5WPJ - chains A and B; structure by X-ray diffraction, 2.00 A resolution.

== Chain A (and B) ==
Molecule: 3-hydroxy-3-methylglutaryl coenzyme A reductase
Source organism: Streptococcus pneumoniae
Notes: EC 1.1.1.34; chain B of this document is another copy of the same molecule, construct and numbering; everything in this record applies to it too
Reference sequence: A0A0D6J7E8 (A0A0D6J7E8_STREE); residue numbers follow UniProt; this construct covers 1-424
Amino-acid sequence (426 residues; numbered -1 to 424; the number before each row is that of its first residue; numbers below 1 keep their minus sign (Gly-1 is residue -1)):
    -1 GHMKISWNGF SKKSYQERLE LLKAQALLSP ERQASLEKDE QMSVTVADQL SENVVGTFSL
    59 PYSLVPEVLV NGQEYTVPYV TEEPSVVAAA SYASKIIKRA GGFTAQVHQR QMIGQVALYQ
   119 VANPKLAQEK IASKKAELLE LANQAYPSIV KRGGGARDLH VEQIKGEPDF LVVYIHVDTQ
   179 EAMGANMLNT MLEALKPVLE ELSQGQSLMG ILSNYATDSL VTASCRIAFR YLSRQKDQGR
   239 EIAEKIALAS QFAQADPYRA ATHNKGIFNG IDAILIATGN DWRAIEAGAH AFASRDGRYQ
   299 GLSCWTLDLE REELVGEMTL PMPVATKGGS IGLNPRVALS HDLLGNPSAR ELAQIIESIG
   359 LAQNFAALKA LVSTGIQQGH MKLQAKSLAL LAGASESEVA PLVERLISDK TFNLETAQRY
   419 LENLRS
Disordered / not traced: -1 to 2, 372-424 (chain B: -1 to 10)
Sequence notes: expression tag (-1 to 0); conflict Glu355 (Val in A0A0D6J7E8)
Ligand contacts: NADPH (NDP; NADPH dihydro-nicotinamide-adenine-dinucleotide phosphate): Tyr144, Ser146, Ile147, Arg150, Thr177, Gln178, Glu179, Ala180, Met181, Gly182, Ala183, Asn184, Met185, Asn187, Leu210, Asn212, Asp279, Arg281, Lys325, Gly326, Gly327
From the paper describing this entry:
  - binding site for NADPH: Tyr144 to Arg150, Met181, Gly182, Ala183, Asn184, Asn212, Asp279, Lys325
  - specificity-determining residues: Tyr144
  - specificity-determining residues: Ser146, Arg150 (by similarity / conservation)
  - conformationally variable residues (order/disorder transition): Gln375 to Ser424
  - catalytic residues: His378 (citing earlier work)

== Interface between chain A and chain B ==
Pairs across the interface (246):
  Phe8(A) - Asn51(B)
  Phe8(A) - Val53(B)  hydrophobic
  Ser9(A) - Asn51(B)  hydrogen bond
  Tyr13(A) - Val42(B)  hydrophobic
  Tyr13(A) - Val52(B)
  Tyr13(A) - Val53(B)
  Arg16(A) - Asp46(B)  salt bridge
  Arg16(A) - Asn51(B)
  Arg16(A) - Val52(B)  hydrogen bond (side chain-backbone)
  Arg16(A) - Val53(B)
  Leu17(A) - Val53(B)
  Leu34(A) - Val53(B)
  Asp37(A) - Val42(B)
  Asp37(A) - Gly54(B)
  Asp37(A) - Thr55(B)  hydrogen bond
  Gln39(A) - Thr55(B)  hydrogen bond
  Gln39(A) - Phe56(B)
  Gln39(A) - Ser57(B)  hydrogen bond
  Met40(A) - Ser57(B)
  Met40(A) - Leu58(B)  hydrophobic
  Met40(A) - Pro59(B)
  Val42(A) - Tyr13(B)  hydrophobic
  Val42(A) - Asp37(B)
  Ala45(A) - Pro59(B)  hydrophobic
  Asp46(A) - Arg16(B)  salt bridge
  Leu48(A) - Glu80(B)
  Leu48(A) - Glu81(B)
  Leu48(A) - Pro82(B)
  Ser49(A) - Pro59(B)
  Ser49(A) - Ser61(B)  hydrogen bond
  Ser49(A) - Thr79(B)
  Ser49(A) - Val85(B)
  Glu50(A) - Ser61(B)  hydrogen bond (backbone-side chain)
  Glu50(A) - Pro82(B)
  Glu50(A) - Ser83(B)  hydrogen bond (side chain-backbone)
  Glu50(A) - Val84(B)
  Glu50(A) - Val85(B)  hydrogen bond (side chain-backbone)
  Glu50(A) - Ala86(B)  hydrogen bond (side chain-backbone)
  Asn51(A) - Arg16(B)
  Asn51(A) - Ser61(B)
  Asn51(A) - Leu62(B)  hydrogen bond (side chain-backbone)
  Asn51(A) - Pro64(B)
  Asn51(A) - Val85(B)
  Asn51(A) - Ser89(B)  hydrogen bond
  Val52(A) - Tyr13(B)
  Val52(A) - Arg16(B)  hydrogen bond (backbone-side chain)
  Val52(A) - Tyr60(B)
  Val52(A) - Ser61(B)
  Val53(A) - Tyr13(B)
  Val53(A) - Leu17(B)
  Val53(A) - Leu34(B)
  Val53(A) - Tyr60(B)  hydrogen bond (backbone-backbone)
  Val53(A) - Leu62(B)  hydrophobic
  Gly54(A) - Asp37(B)
  Gly54(A) - Pro59(B)
  Gly54(A) - Tyr60(B)  hydrogen bond (backbone-backbone)
  Thr55(A) - Asp37(B)  hydrogen bond
  Thr55(A) - Gln39(B)  hydrogen bond (backbone-side chain)
  Thr55(A) - Leu58(B)
  Thr55(A) - Tyr60(B)
  Thr55(A) - Arg334(B)  hydrogen bond (backbone-side chain)
  Phe56(A) - Gln39(B)
  Phe56(A) - Phe56(B)
  Phe56(A) - Ser57(B)
  Phe56(A) - Leu58(B)  hydrogen bond (backbone-backbone)
  Phe56(A) - Tyr60(B)  hydrophobic
  Phe56(A) - Val78(B)  hydrophobic
  Phe56(A) - Ile274(B)
  Phe56(A) - Ala275(B)
  Phe56(A) - Asn332(B)
  Phe56(A) - Arg334(B)
  Phe56(A) - Val335(B)  hydrophobic
  Ser57(A) - Gln39(B)  hydrogen bond
  Ser57(A) - Met40(B)  hydrogen bond (side chain-backbone)
  Ser57(A) - Phe56(B)
  Ser57(A) - Ser57(B)  hydrogen bond
  Ser57(A) - Asn332(B)  hydrogen bond (backbone-side chain)
  Leu58(A) - Met40(B)
  Leu58(A) - Thr55(B)
  Leu58(A) - Phe56(B)  hydrogen bond (backbone-backbone)
  Pro59(A) - Met40(B)
  Pro59(A) - Ala45(B)
  Pro59(A) - Leu48(B)  hydrophobic
  Pro59(A) - Ser49(B)
  Pro59(A) - Gly54(B)
  Tyr60(A) - Val52(B)
  Tyr60(A) - Val53(B)  hydrogen bond (backbone-backbone)
  Tyr60(A) - Gly54(B)  hydrogen bond (backbone-backbone)
  Tyr60(A) - Thr55(B)
  Ser61(A) - Ser49(B)  hydrogen bond
  Ser61(A) - Glu50(B)  hydrogen bond (side chain-backbone)
  Ser61(A) - Asn51(B)
  Ser61(A) - Val52(B)
  Leu62(A) - Asn51(B)  hydrogen bond (backbone-side chain)
  Leu62(A) - Val53(B)  hydrophobic
  Val78(A) - Phe56(B)  hydrophobic
  Thr79(A) - Ser49(B)
  Glu80(A) - Leu48(B)
  Glu80(A) - Trp280(B)
  Glu80(A) - Arg281(B)  salt bridge
  Glu81(A) - Leu48(B)
  Glu81(A) - Asp279(B)
  Glu81(A) - Arg281(B)  salt bridge
  Pro82(A) - Leu48(B)
  Pro82(A) - Glu50(B)
  Ser83(A) - Glu50(B)  hydrogen bond (backbone-side chain)
  Val84(A) - Glu50(B)
  Val85(A) - Ser49(B)
  Val85(A) - Glu50(B)  hydrogen bond (backbone-side chain)
  Val85(A) - Asn51(B)
  Ala86(A) - Glu50(B)  hydrogen bond (backbone-side chain)
  Ser89(A) - Asn51(B)  hydrogen bond
  Ile111(A) - Tyr256(B)  hydrophobic
  Gln113(A) - Phe250(B)
  Gln113(A) - Asp254(B)
  Gln113(A) - Tyr256(B)
  Gln113(A) - Arg257(B)
  Ala115(A) - Phe250(B)  hydrophobic
  Tyr117(A) - Lys243(B)  hydrogen bond
  Tyr117(A) - Leu246(B)  hydrophobic
  Leu139(A) - Ser385(B)
  Leu139(A) - Leu388(B)  hydrophobic
  Gln142(A) - Lys384(B)
  Gln142(A) - Leu388(B)
  Ile162(A) - Ala253(B)  hydrophobic
  Ile162(A) - Asp254(B)
  Glu165(A) - Gln249(B)  hydrogen bond (backbone-side chain)
  Pro166(A) - Leu246(B)
  Pro166(A) - Gln249(B)
  Phe168(A) - Leu246(B)
  Phe168(A) - Phe250(B)  hydrophobic
  Val170(A) - Phe250(B)  hydrophobic
  Tyr172(A) - Asp254(B)  hydrogen bond
  Glu191(A) - Leu381(B)
  Glu191(A) - Gln382(B)
  Ala192(A) - Leu381(B)  hydrophobic
  Ala192(A) - Ser385(B)  hydrogen bond (backbone-side chain)
  Pro195(A) - Gln382(B)
  Val196(A) - Ser385(B)
  Val196(A) - Leu389(B)  hydrophobic
  Glu199(A) - Leu386(B)
  Glu199(A) - Asn411(B)
  Glu199(A) - Leu412(B)  hydrogen bond (side chain-backbone)
  Ser205(A) - Lys243(B)
  Leu206(A) - Lys243(B)
  Leu206(A) - Leu246(B)
  Leu206(A) - Ala247(B)
  Leu206(A) - Leu369(B)
  Leu206(A) - Val370(B)
  Met207(A) - Ala247(B)  hydrophobic
  Met207(A) - Phe250(B)  hydrophobic
  Met207(A) - Arg257(B)
  Met207(A) - Leu369(B)  hydrophobic
  Ile209(A) - Arg257(B)
  Ile209(A) - Leu369(B)  hydrophobic
  Leu210(A) - Thr260(B)  hydrogen bond (backbone-side chain)
  Ser211(A) - Tyr256(B)  hydrogen bond (side chain-backbone)
  Ser211(A) - Thr260(B)
  Asn212(A) - Ala259(B)
  Asn212(A) - Thr260(B)  hydrogen bond (backbone-side chain)
  Asn212(A) - Lys263(B)
  Tyr213(A) - Tyr256(B)
  Tyr213(A) - Ala259(B)
  Thr215(A) - Tyr256(B)  hydrogen bond
  Lys243(A) - Tyr117(B)
  Lys243(A) - Leu206(B)
  Leu246(A) - Tyr117(B)  hydrophobic
  Leu246(A) - Pro166(B)  hydrophobic
  Leu246(A) - Phe168(B)
  Leu246(A) - Leu206(B)
  Ala247(A) - Leu206(B)
  Ala247(A) - Met207(B)  hydrophobic
  Gln249(A) - Glu165(B)
  Gln249(A) - Pro166(B)
  Phe250(A) - Gln113(B)
  Phe250(A) - Ala115(B)  hydrophobic
  Phe250(A) - Phe168(B)  hydrophobic
  Phe250(A) - Val170(B)  hydrophobic
  Phe250(A) - Met207(B)  hydrophobic
  Ala253(A) - Ile162(B)  hydrophobic
  Asp254(A) - Gln113(B)  hydrogen bond
  Asp254(A) - Ile162(B)
  Asp254(A) - Tyr172(B)  hydrogen bond
  Tyr256(A) - Ile111(B)  hydrophobic
  Tyr256(A) - Gln113(B)
  Tyr256(A) - Tyr172(B)  hydrophobic
  Tyr256(A) - Ser211(B)  hydrogen bond (backbone-side chain)
  Tyr256(A) - Tyr213(B)
  Tyr256(A) - Thr215(B)  hydrogen bond
  Arg257(A) - Gln113(B)  hydrogen bond (backbone-side chain)
  Arg257(A) - Met207(B)
  Arg257(A) - Ile209(B)
  Ala259(A) - Asn212(B)
  Ala259(A) - Tyr213(B)
  Ala259(A) - Ala285(B)
  Thr260(A) - Leu210(B)  hydrogen bond (side chain-backbone)
  Thr260(A) - Ser211(B)
  Thr260(A) - Asn212(B)  hydrogen bond (side chain-backbone)
  Lys263(A) - Asn212(B)
  Lys263(A) - Asp279(B)  salt bridge
  Lys263(A) - Arg281(B)
  Lys263(A) - Ala282(B)
  Lys263(A) - Ala285(B)
  Phe266(A) - Arg281(B)
  Asn267(A) - Arg281(B)  hydrogen bond
  Asp270(A) - Trp280(B)  hydrogen bond
  Asp270(A) - Arg281(B)
  Ile274(A) - Phe56(B)
  Ile274(A) - Trp280(B)  hydrophobic
  Asp279(A) - Glu80(B)
  Asp279(A) - Glu81(B)
  Asp279(A) - Lys263(B)  salt bridge
  Trp280(A) - Glu80(B)
  Trp280(A) - Asp270(B)  hydrogen bond
  Trp280(A) - Ile274(B)  hydrophobic
  Trp280(A) - Trp280(B)
  Arg281(A) - Glu80(B)  salt bridge
  Arg281(A) - Glu81(B)  salt bridge
  Arg281(A) - Lys263(B)
  Arg281(A) - Phe266(B)
  Arg281(A) - Asn267(B)  hydrogen bond
  Arg281(A) - Asp270(B)
  Arg281(A) - Glu284(B)
  Ala282(A) - Lys263(B)
  Glu284(A) - Arg281(B)
  Glu284(A) - Glu284(B)
  Ala285(A) - Ala259(B)
  Ala285(A) - Lys263(B)
  Ala285(A) - His288(B)
  His288(A) - Ala285(B)
  His288(A) - His288(B)
  Ala289(A) - Tyr297(B)  hydrophobic
  Ser292(A) - Ser292(B)
  Ser292(A) - Tyr297(B)
  Gly295(A) - Gly295(B)
  Tyr297(A) - Ala289(B)  hydrophobic
  Tyr297(A) - Ser292(B)
  Ser328(A) - Glu80(B)
  Asn332(A) - Phe56(B)
  Asn332(A) - Ser57(B)  hydrogen bond (side chain-backbone)
  Arg334(A) - Thr55(B)  hydrogen bond (side chain-backbone)
  Arg334(A) - Phe56(B)
  Val335(A) - Phe56(B)  hydrophobic
  Leu369(A) - Met207(B)  hydrophobic
  Leu369(A) - Ile209(B)  hydrophobic
  Val370(A) - Leu206(B)
Interface residues without a listed pair, chain A (103 interface residues in all): Pro64, Lys132, Lys194, Gly208, Pro255, Ala275, Asn278
Interface residues without a listed pair, chain B (100 interface residues in all): Gly208, Pro255, Asn278, Ser328

== Overview ==
103 residues of chain A face 100 of chain B across their interface; the contacts include 55 hydrogen bonds and
8 salt bridges. Polar pairs include Arg16(A)-Asp46(B), Glu80(A)-Arg281(B) and Glu81(A)-Arg281(B). Chain A
binds NADPH. The paper reports the catalytic residue His378(A); a binding site for NADPH at Tyr144(A),
Met181(A) and Gly182(A) among others.
Both chains are 3-hydroxy-3-methylglutaryl coenzyme A reductase (Streptococcus pneumoniae). Entry 5WPJ
(Structure of the class II 3-hydroxy-3-methylglutaryl-CoA reductase from Streptococcus pneumoniae bound to
NADPH in open conformations) was determined by X-ray diffraction (same publication as 5WPK).
